5KHC - chain A; structure by electron microscopy, 11.10 A resolution (very low resolution: no residue pairs are listed; an interface is given only as per-side residue counts).

Chain A:
Name: E1 glycoprotein
From: Rubella virus
Notes: fragment: ectodomain
UniProt: P08563 (POLS_RUBVM); residues 1-436 here correspond to UniProt positions 583-1018 (UniProt number = residue number + 582)
Amino-acid sequence (473 residues; row label = number of the first residue in the row):
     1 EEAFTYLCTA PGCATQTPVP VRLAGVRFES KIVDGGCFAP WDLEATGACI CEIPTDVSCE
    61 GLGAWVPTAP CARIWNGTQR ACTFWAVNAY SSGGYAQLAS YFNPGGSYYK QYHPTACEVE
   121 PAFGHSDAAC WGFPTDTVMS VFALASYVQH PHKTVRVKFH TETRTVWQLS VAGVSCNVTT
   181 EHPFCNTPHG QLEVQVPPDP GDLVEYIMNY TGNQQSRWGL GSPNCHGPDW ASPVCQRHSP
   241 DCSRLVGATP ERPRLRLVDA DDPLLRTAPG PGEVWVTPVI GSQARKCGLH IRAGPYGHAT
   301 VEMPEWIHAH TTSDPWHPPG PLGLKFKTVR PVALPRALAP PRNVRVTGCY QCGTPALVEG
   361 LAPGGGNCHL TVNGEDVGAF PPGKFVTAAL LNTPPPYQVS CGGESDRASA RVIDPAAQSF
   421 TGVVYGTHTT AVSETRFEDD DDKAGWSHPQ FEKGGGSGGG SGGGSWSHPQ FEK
Unresolved in the structure: 210-212, 422-473
Construct notes: expression tag (437-473)
Disulfides: Cys8-Cys13, Cys37-Cys242, Cys49-Cys287, Cys51-Cys130, Cys59-Cys71, Cys82-Cys117, Cys176-Cys185, Cys225-Cys235, Cys349-Cys352, Cys368-Cys401
Swiss-Prot annotation at these positions:
  - binding site (Ca(2+)): Asn88, Ala89, Asp136, Thr137
  - glycosylation: Asn76 (N-linked (GlcNAc...) asparagine), Asn177 (N-linked (GlcNAc...) asparagine), Asn209 (N-linked (GlcNAc...) asparagine), Thr429 (O-linked (GalNAc...) threonine), Thr430 (O-linked (GalNAc...) threonine)

Overview:
From UniProt: 4 Ca2+-binding residues.
Chain A is E1 glycoprotein (Rubella virus); the structure, Structure of rubella virus E1 glycoprotein
ectodomain fitted into sub-tomogram averaged surface spike density of rubella ..., was determined by electron
microscopy together with 5KHE and 5KHF from the same study.
